Entry 3REV (X-ray diffraction, 2.20 A resolution); this record covers chains A and B.

== Chain A ==
Name: TCR NB20 alpha chain
Source organism: Homo sapiens
Chain sequence (203 residues; numbered 3 to 205; the number before each row is that of its first residue):
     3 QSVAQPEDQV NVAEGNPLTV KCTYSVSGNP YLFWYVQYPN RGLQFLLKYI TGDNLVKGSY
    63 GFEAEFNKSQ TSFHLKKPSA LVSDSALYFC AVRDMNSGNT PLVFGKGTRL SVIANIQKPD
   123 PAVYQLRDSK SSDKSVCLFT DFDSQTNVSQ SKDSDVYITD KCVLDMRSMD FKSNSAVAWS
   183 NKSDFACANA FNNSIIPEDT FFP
Disordered / not traced: 185-186
Disulfides: Cys-24/Cys-92, Cys-139/Cys-189

== Chain B ==
Name: TCR NB20 beta chain
Source organism: Homo sapiens
Chain sequence (240 residues; row label = number of the first residue in the row):
     3 GVTQTPKFQV LKTGQSMTLQ CAQDMNHEYM SWYRQDPGMG LRLIHYSVGA GITDQGEVPN
    63 GYNVSRSTTE DFPLRLLSAA PSQTSVYFCA SSYVSQNNEQ FFGPGTRLTV LEDLKNVFPP
   123 EVAVFEPSEA EISHTQKATL VCLATGFYPD HVELSWWVNG KEVHSGVCTD PQPLKEQPAL
   183 NDSRYSLSSR LRVSATFWQN PRNHFRCQVQ FYGLSENDEW TQDRAKPVTQ IVSAEAWGRA
Disulfides: Cys-23/Cys-91, Cys-144/Cys-209

== Interface between chain A and chain B ==
Residue-residue contacts (108):
  Tyr-33(A) with Gln-98(B)
  Phe-35(A) with Asn-100(B); Glu-101(B)
  Tyr-37(A) with Glu-101(B); Gln-102(B), hydrogen bond (side chain-backbone); Phe-104(B), hydrophobic
  Gln-39(A) with Gln-37(B), hydrogen bond; Phe-90(B)
  Arg-43(A) with Phe-90(B); Pro-106(B)
  Gly-44(A) with Phe-90(B); Gly-105(B); Pro-106(B)
  Leu-45(A) with Phe-104(B)
  Phe-47(A) with Glu-101(B)
  Lys-50(A) with Asn-99(B), hydrogen bond (side chain-backbone); Glu-101(B), salt bridge
  Ile-52(A) with Asn-99(B)
  Phe-91(A) with Gln-37(B); Leu-43(B), hydrophobic
  Arg-95(A) with Gln-98(B), hydrogen bond (side chain-backbone); Asn-100(B), hydrogen bond (side chain-backbone)
  Asp-96(A) with Gln-98(B)
  Met-97(A) with Gln-98(B), hydrogen bond (backbone-side chain)
  Gly-100(A) with Gln-98(B)
  Asn-101(A) with Tyr-31(B); Val-96(B); Ser-97(B); Gln-98(B), hydrogen bond (backbone-side chain)
  Pro-103(A) with Tyr-35(B); Leu-45(B), hydrophobic; Tyr-48(B), hydrophobic; Gln-102(B)
  Leu-104(A) with Tyr-35(B), hydrogen bond (backbone-side chain); Gln-102(B), hydrogen bond (backbone-side chain)
  Phe-106(A) with Tyr-35(B); Phe-104(B), hydrophobic
  Gly-107(A) with Gly-42(B)
  Lys-108(A) with Gly-40(B); Gly-42(B)
  Asp-122(A) with His-136(B), salt bridge
  Tyr-126(A) with Ser-130(B); Ala-132(B), hydrophobic; Glu-133(B); His-136(B); Thr-137(B)
  Gln-127(A) with Ser-130(B)
  Leu-128(A) with Phe-127(B); Glu-128(B); Thr-141(B); Val-143(B), hydrophobic
  Arg-129(A) with Phe-127(B); Glu-128(B), salt bridge; Arg-241(B)
  Asp-130(A) with Ala-125(B); Val-126(B); Phe-127(B)
  Ser-131(A) with Val-126(B), hydrogen bond (backbone-backbone); Glu-128(B); Glu-237(B), hydrogen bond (side chain-backbone); Ala-238(B)
  Lys-132(A) with Glu-237(B), hydrogen bond (side chain-backbone)
  Lys-136(A) with Ala-125(B); Phe-127(B)
  Ser-137(A) with Phe-127(B)
  Val-138(A) with Phe-127(B), hydrophobic; Leu-145(B), hydrophobic
  Leu-140(A) with Thr-141(B)
  Thr-142(A) with Arg-194(B)
  Asp-143(A) with Thr-137(B); Arg-194(B), salt bridge
  Tyr-159(A) with Lys-177(B); Glu-178(B), hydrogen bond (side chain-backbone)
  Ile-160(A) with Leu-176(B)
  Thr-161(A) with Asp-172(B); Leu-176(B); Ser-190(B); Arg-192(B), hydrogen bond
  Asp-162(A) with Arg-192(B)
  Cys-164(A) with Cys-170(B), disulfide; Thr-171(B); Asp-172(B); Arg-192(B)
  Val-165(A) with Cys-170(B)
  Leu-166(A) with Gly-168(B); Val-169(B); Cys-170(B), hydrophobic; Arg-194(B)
  Asp-167(A) with Ser-167(B); Gly-168(B), hydrogen bond (backbone-backbone)
  Met-168(A) with Lys-139(B), hydrogen bond; Ser-167(B); Gly-168(B); Arg-194(B); Val-195(B)
  Arg-169(A) with Ser-167(B), hydrogen bond (backbone-side chain)
  Met-171(A) with Lys-139(B), hydrogen bond
  Phe-173(A) with Lys-139(B); Arg-194(B)
  Ser-175(A) with Arg-194(B), hydrogen bond
  Ser-177(A) with Arg-192(B), hydrogen bond (backbone-side chain)
  Ala-178(A) with Arg-192(B)
  Val-179(A) with Ser-190(B); Arg-192(B)
  Trp-181(A) with Leu-145(B), hydrophobic; Ser-188(B)
  Phe-203(A) with His-136(B)
  Pro-205(A) with Ala-132(B), hydrophobic
Also at the interface, not in a pair above, chain A (57 interface residues in all): Asn-42, Leu-89, Ser-170
Also at the interface, not in a pair above, chain B (55 interface residues in all): Lys-9, Met-41, Pro-129, Leu-142, Thr-147, Ser-196
Cross-chain cystine bridges: Cys-164(A)/Cys-170(B)

== Summary ==
57 residues of chain A face 55 of chain B across their interface, with 1 disulfide bond, 20 hydrogen bonds and
4 salt bridges. Polar pairs include Lys-50(A)/Glu-101(B), Asp-122(A)/His-136(B) and Arg-129(A)/Glu-128(B).
Here chain A is TCR NB20 alpha chain and chain B is TCR NB20 beta chain, both from Homo sapiens. Entry 3REV
(Crystal structure of human alloreactive tcr nb20) was determined by X-ray diffraction, deposited together
with 3REW.
